5XKH - chains A and F of the 6 polymer chains in the assembly; structure by X-ray diffraction, 2.25 A resolution.

# Chain A
Name: Tubulin alpha-1B chain
Organism: Sus scrofa
UniProt: Q2XVP4 (TBA1B_PIG); residues 1-451 here = UniProt positions 1-451
Chain sequence (451 residues; each row starts with the number of its first residue):
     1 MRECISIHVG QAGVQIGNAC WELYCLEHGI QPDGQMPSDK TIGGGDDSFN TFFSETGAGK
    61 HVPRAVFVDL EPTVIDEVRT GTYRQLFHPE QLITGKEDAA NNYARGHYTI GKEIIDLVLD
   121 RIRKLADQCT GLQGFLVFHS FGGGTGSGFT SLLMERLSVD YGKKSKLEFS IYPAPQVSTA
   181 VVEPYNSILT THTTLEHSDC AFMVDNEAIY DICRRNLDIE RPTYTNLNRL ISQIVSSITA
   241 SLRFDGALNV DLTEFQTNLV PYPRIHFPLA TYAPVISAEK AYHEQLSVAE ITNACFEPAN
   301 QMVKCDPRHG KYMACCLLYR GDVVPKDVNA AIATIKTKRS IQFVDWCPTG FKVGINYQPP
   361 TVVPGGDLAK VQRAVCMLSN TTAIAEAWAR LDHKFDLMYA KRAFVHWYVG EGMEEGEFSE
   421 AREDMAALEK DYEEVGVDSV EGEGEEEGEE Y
Disordered / not traced: 438-451
Swiss-Prot annotation at these positions:
  - motif: M1 to C4 (MREC motif)
  - active site: E254
  - binding site (GTP): G10, Q11, A12, Q15, E71, A99, S140, G143, G144, T145, G146, T179, E183, N206, Y224, N228, L252
  - binding site (Mg(2+)): E71
  - site: Y451 (Involved in polymerization)
  - modified residue: K40 (N6,N6,N6-trimethyllysine), S48 (Phosphoserine), S232 (Phosphoserine), Y282 (3'-nitrotyrosine), R339 (Omega-N-methylarginine), S439 (Phosphoserine), E443 (5-glutamyl polyglutamate), E445 (5-glutamyl polyglutamate), Y451 (3'-nitrotyrosine)
  - cross-link (Glycyl lysine isopeptide (Lys-Gly)): K326 (interchain with G-Cter in ubiquitin), K370 (interchain with G-Cter in ubiquitin)
Bound ions: Ca2+: D39, T41, G44, E55
Small-molecule neighbours:
  - 89C (4-[(4-methoxy-3-oxidanyl-phenyl)-methyl-amino]chromen-2-one): T179, A180, V181
  - GTP: G10, Q11, A12, Q15, I16, D69, E71, D98, A99, A100, N101, S140, G142, G143, G144, T145, G146, I171, P173, V177, S178, T179, E183, N206, Y224, L227, N228, I231

# Chain F
Name: Uncharacterized protein
Organism: Gallus gallus
UniProt: E1BQ43 (E1BQ43_CHICK); residues 1-378 here = UniProt positions 1-378
Chain sequence (384 residues; each row starts with the number of its first residue):
     1 MYTFVVRDEN SSVYAEVSRL LLATGQWKRL RKDNPRFNLM LGERNRLPFG RLGHEPGLVQ
    61 LVNYYRGADK LCRKASLVKL IKTSPELSES CTWFPESYVI YPTNLKTPVA PAQNGIRHLI
   121 NNTRTDEREV FLAAYNRRRE GREGNVWIAK SSAGAKGEGI LISSEASELL DFIDEQGQVH
   181 VIQKYLEKPL LLEPGHRKFD IRSWVLVDHL YNIYLYREGV LRTSSEPYNS ANFQDKTCHL
   241 TNHCIQKEYS KNYGRYEEGN EMFFEEFNQY LMDALNTTLE NSILLQIKHI IRSCLMCIEP
   301 AISTKHLHYQ SFQLFGFDFM VDEELKVWLI EVNGAPACAQ KLYAELCQGI VDVAISSVFP
   361 LADTGQKTSQ PTSIFIKLHH HHHH
Disordered / not traced: 104-125, 150-160, 248-251, 363-372, 381-384
Construct notes: expression tag (379-384)

# How chain A and chain F interact
Residue-residue contacts (23):
  Q176(A) - P56(F)
  E207(A) - H54(F)  salt bridge
  E297(A) - H306(F)
  P298(A) - L307(F)  hydrophobic
  K304(A) - H54(F)
  K304(A) - H308(F)
  D306(A) - R66(F)
  D306(A) - L307(F)
  R308(A) - P300(F)  hydrogen bond (side chain-backbone)
  R308(A) - A301(F)  hydrogen bond (side chain-backbone)
  R308(A) - I302(F)
  R308(A) - S303(F)  hydrogen bond (side chain-backbone)
  H309(A) - R66(F)  hydrogen bond (side chain-backbone)
  H309(A) - G67(F)
  H309(A) - A301(F)  hydrogen bond (side chain-backbone)
  K338(A) - P300(F)
  S340(A) - A301(F)
  E386(A) - G50(F)
  E386(A) - R66(F)  salt bridge
  R390(A) - G50(F)
  R390(A) - H54(F)  hydrogen bond
  H393(A) - R51(F)
  E433(A) - R46(F)  salt bridge
Other interface residues (no listed pair), chain A (16 interface residues in all): P175, C305
Other interface residues (no listed pair), chain F (15 interface residues in all): G53

# In short
16 residues of chain A face 15 of chain F across their interface; the contacts include 6 hydrogen bonds and 3
salt bridges. Polar contacts include E207(A)-H54(F), E386(A)-R66(F) and E433(A)-R46(F). Chain A binds GTP and
compound 89C.
Chain A is Tubulin alpha-1B chain (Sus scrofa) and chain F is Uncharacterized protein (Gallus gallus); the
structure, Crystal structure of T2R-TTL-CF1 complex, was determined by X-ray diffraction.
